Entry 6V92 (electron microscopy, 20.00 A resolution (very low resolution: no residue pairs are listed; an interface is given only as per-side residue counts)); this record covers chains j and b of the 35 polymer chains in the assembly.

Chain j:
Molecule: 146-nt DNA strand
Sequence (146 nucleotides; each row starts with the number of its first residue):
   147 ATCAATATCC ACCTGCAGAT TCTACCAAAA GTGTATTTGG AAACTGCTCC ATCAAAAGGC
   207 ATGTTCAGCT GAATTCAGCT GAACATGCCT TTTGATGGAG CAGTTTCCAA ATACACTTTT
   267 GGTAGAATCT GCAGGTGGAT ATTGAT

Chain b:
Protein: Histone H4
Source organism: Homo sapiens
UniProtKB: P62805 (H4_HUMAN); residues 0-102 here correspond to UniProt positions 1-103 (UniProt number = residue number + 1)
Sequence (103 residues; row label = number of the first residue in the row; numbering starts at 0):
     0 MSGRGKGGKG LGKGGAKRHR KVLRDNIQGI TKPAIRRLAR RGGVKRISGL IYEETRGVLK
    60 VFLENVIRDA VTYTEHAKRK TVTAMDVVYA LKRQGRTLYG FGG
Not modelled in the structure: 0-24
Curated features (UniProtKB/Swiss-Prot):
  - DNA-binding region: Lys16 to Lys20
  - modified residue: Ser1 (N-acetylserine), Arg3 (Asymmetric dimethylarginine), Lys5 (N6-(2-hydroxyisobutyryl)lysine), Lys8 (N6-(2-hydroxyisobutyryl)lysine), Lys12 (N6-(2-hydroxyisobutyryl)lysine), Lys16 (N6-(2-hydroxyisobutyryl)lysine), Lys20 (N6,N6,N6-trimethyllysine), Lys31 (N6-(2-hydroxyisobutyryl)lysine), Lys44 (N6-(2-hydroxyisobutyryl)lysine), Ser47 (Phosphoserine), Tyr51 (Phosphotyrosine), Lys59 (N6-(2-hydroxyisobutyryl)lysine), Lys77 (N6-(2-hydroxyisobutyryl)lysine), Lys79 (N6-(2-hydroxyisobutyryl)lysine), Thr80 (Phosphothreonine), Tyr88 (Phosphotyrosine), Lys91 (N6-(2-hydroxyisobutyryl)lysine)
  - cross-link (Glycyl lysine isopeptide (Lys-Gly)): Lys12 (interchain with G-Cter in SUMO2), Lys20 (interchain with G-Cter in SUMO2), Lys31 (interchain with G-Cter in SUMO2), Lys59 (interchain with G-Cter in SUMO2), Lys79 (interchain with G-Cter in SUMO2), Lys91 (interchain with G-Cter in SUMO2)

Chain j / chain b interface:
At this resolution (20 A) residue pairs are not listed: 7 residues of chain j and 10 of chain b lie at the interface.

Overview:
The interface between chain j and chain b involves 7 residues on one side and 10 on the other. Curated
annotation (UniProt) lists a DNA-binding region on chain b.
Here chain j is a 146-nt DNA strand and chain b is Histone H4 (Homo sapiens). Entry 6V92 (RSC-NCP) was
determined by electron microscopy together with 6V8O from the same study.
